PDB entry 5L99 | X-ray diffraction, 2.00 A resolution | chain A

# Chain A
Molecule: Bromodomain adjacent to zinc finger domain protein 2B
From: Homo sapiens
Notes: fragment: Bromodomain (residues 2054-2168); engineered mutation(s): First two residues SM derive from the expression tag
UniProt: Q9UIF8 (BAZ2B_HUMAN), isoform Q9UIF8-2; residues 1858-1971 here correspond to UniProt positions 1954-2067 (UniProt number = residue number + 96)
Sequence (116 residues; numbered 1856 to 1971; the number before each row is that of its first residue):
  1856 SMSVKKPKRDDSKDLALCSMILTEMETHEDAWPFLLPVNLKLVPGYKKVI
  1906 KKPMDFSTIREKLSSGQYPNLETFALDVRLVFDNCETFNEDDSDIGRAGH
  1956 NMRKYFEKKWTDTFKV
Differences from the reference sequence: expression tag (1856-1857)
Ligand contacts: 6S0 (2-methyl-N-[(1S)-1-thieno[3,2-b]pyridin-6-ylethyl]pyridin-3-amine): W1887, P1888, F1889, V1893, V1898, Y1901, F1943, N1944, I1950
What the authors report for this chain:
  - binding site for 6S0: P1862, W1887, P1888, F1889, V1893, Y1901, F1943, N1944, I1950

# In short
Bound to chain A: compound 6S0. The paper reports a binding site for 6S0 at P1862, W1887 and P1888 among
others.
Chain A is Bromodomain adjacent to zinc finger domain protein 2B (Homo sapiens); the structure, Crystal
Structure of BAZ2B bromodomain in complex with 3-amino-2-methylpyridine derivative 6, was determined by X-ray
diffraction together with 5L8T, 5L8U, 5L96, 5L97 and 5L98 from the same study.
